PDB entry 8SGI | electron microscopy, 2.90 A resolution | chains L and H of the 3 polymer chains in the assembly

# Chain L
Protein: Fab light chain
From: Mus musculus
Notes: antibody fragment or engineered binder
Sequence (202 residues; each row starts with the number of its first residue; numbering starts at 0):
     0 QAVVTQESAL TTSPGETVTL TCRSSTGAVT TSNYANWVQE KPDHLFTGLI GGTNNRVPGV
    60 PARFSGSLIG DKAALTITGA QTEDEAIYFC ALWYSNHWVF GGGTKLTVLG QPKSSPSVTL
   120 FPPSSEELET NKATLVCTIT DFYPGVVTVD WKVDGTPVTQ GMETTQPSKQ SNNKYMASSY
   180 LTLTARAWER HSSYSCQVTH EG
Not modelled in the structure: 110-201
Disulfide bonds: Cys21-Cys89

# Chain H
Protein: Fab heavy chain
From: Mus musculus
Notes: antibody fragment or engineered binder
Sequence (249 residues; numbered 1 to 249; the number before each row is that of its first residue):
     1 QVQLQQSGAE LARPGASVKL SCKATGYSFT SYWMQWVKQR PGQGMEWIGA IYPGDVTSRY
    61 TQKFKGKATL TADKSSSTAF MQLRSLASED SAVYYCARWS GYYGSSSFDY WGQGTTLTVS
   121 SAKTTPPSVY PLAPGCGDTT GSSVTLGCLV KGYFPESVTV TWNSGSLSSS VHTFPALLQS
   181 GLYTMSSSVT VPSSTWPSQT VTCSVAHPAS STTVDKKLEP SGPISTINPC PPCKECHKCP
   241 APNLEGGPS
Not modelled in the structure: 122-249
Disulfide bonds: Cys22-Cys96

# How chain L and chain H interact
Pairs across the interface (32):
  Tyr33(L) - Tyr103(H)  hydrophobic
  Asn35(L) - Ser106(H)
  Asn35(L) - Ser107(H)  hydrogen bond (side chain-backbone)
  Asn35(L) - Phe108(H)
  Glu39(L) - Gln39(H)
  His43(L) - Tyr95(H)  hydrogen bond
  His43(L) - Gln113(H)
  Phe45(L) - Gln39(H)
  Phe45(L) - Met45(H)  hydrophobic
  Phe45(L) - Tyr95(H)
  Phe45(L) - Trp111(H)  hydrophobic
  Gly47(L) - Phe108(H)
  Gly47(L) - Asp109(H)
  Gly50(L) - Gly104(H)
  Gly50(L) - Ser105(H)
  Gly50(L) - Ser106(H)
  Gly51(L) - Tyr103(H)
  Gly51(L) - Gly104(H)  hydrogen bond (backbone-backbone)
  Asn54(L) - Gly104(H)
  Val56(L) - Ser106(H)
  Val56(L) - Asp109(H)
  Trp92(L) - Arg59(H)
  Trp92(L) - Tyr103(H)
  Asn95(L) - Trp47(H)
  Asn95(L) - Arg59(H)  hydrogen bond (backbone-side chain)
  His96(L) - Trp47(H)
  His96(L) - Thr61(H)
  Trp97(L) - Trp47(H)
  Trp97(L) - Ser107(H)
  Phe99(L) - Met45(H)
  Phe99(L) - Trp47(H)  hydrophobic
  Phe99(L) - Phe108(H)  hydrophobic
Interface residues without a listed pair, chain L (23 interface residues in all): Val37, Thr46, Ile49, Phe88, Ala90, Ser94, Gly100, Gly101
Interface residues without a listed pair, chain H (19 interface residues in all): Gln35, Val37, Gly44, Tyr60

# Overview
23 residues of chain L face 19 of chain H across their interface; the contacts include 4 hydrogen bonds. Polar
contacts include Asn35(L)-Ser107(H), His43(L)-Tyr95(H) and Asn95(L)-Arg59(H).
Chain L is Fab light chain and chain H is Fab heavy chain, both from Mus musculus; the structure, Cryo-EM
structure of human NCX1 in complex with SEA0400, was determined by electron microscopy together with 9IV8 from
the same study.
